6BLO - chains B and J of the 12 polymer chains in the assembly; structure by X-ray diffraction, 3.40 A resolution.

== Chain B ==
Protein: DNA-directed RNA polymerase II subunit RPB2
Organism: Saccharomyces cerevisiae (strain ATCC 204508 / S288c)
Notes: EC 2.7.7.6
Reference sequence: P08518 (RPB2_YEAST); residue numbers follow UniProt; this construct covers 1-1224
Amino-acid sequence (1224 residues; row label = number of the first residue in the row):
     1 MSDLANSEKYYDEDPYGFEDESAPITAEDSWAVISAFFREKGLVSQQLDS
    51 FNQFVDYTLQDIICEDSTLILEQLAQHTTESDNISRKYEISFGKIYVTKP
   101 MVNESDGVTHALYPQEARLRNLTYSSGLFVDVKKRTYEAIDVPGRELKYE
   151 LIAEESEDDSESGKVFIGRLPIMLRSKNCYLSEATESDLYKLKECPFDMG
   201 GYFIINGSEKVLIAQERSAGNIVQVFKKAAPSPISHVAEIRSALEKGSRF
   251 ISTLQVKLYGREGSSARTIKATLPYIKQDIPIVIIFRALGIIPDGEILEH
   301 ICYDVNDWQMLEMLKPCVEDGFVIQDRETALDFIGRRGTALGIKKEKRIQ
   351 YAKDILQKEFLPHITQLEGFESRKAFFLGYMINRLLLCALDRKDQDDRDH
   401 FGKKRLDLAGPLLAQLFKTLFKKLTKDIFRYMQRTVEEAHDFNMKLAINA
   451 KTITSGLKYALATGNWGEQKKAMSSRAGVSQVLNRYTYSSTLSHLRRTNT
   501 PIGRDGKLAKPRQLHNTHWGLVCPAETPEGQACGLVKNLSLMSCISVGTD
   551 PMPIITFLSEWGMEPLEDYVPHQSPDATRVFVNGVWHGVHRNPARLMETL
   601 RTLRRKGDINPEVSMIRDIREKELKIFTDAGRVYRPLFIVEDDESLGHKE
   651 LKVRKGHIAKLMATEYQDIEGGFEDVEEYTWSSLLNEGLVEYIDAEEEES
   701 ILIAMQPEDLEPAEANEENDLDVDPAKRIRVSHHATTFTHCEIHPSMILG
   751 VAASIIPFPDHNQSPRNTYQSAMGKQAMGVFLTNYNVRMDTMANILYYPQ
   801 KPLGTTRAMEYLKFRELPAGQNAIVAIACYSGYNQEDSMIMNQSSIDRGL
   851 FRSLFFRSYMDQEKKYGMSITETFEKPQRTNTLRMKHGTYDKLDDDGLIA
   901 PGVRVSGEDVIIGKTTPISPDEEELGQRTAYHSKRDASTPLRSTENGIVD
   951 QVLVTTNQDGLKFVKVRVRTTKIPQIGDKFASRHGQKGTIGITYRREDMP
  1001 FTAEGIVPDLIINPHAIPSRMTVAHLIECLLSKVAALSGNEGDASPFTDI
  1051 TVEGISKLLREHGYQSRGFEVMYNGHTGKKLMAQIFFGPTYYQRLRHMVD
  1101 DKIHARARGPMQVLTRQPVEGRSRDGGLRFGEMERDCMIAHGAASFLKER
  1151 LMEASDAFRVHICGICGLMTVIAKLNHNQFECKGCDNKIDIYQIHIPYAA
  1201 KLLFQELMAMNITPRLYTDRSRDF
Unresolved in the structure: 1-19, 71-88, 135-163, 244-250, 339-344, 436-445, 503-508, 669-677, 713-721, 919-928, 1221-1224
Bound ions: Zn2+: Cys1163, Cys1166, Cys1182, Cys1185

== Chain J ==
Protein: DNA-directed RNA polymerases I, II, and III subunit RPABC5
Organism: Saccharomyces cerevisiae (strain ATCC 204508 / S288c)
Reference sequence: P22139 (RPAB5_YEAST); residue numbers follow UniProt; this construct covers 1-70
Amino-acid sequence (70 residues; row label = number of the first residue in the row):
     1 MIVPVRCFSCGKVVGDKWESYLNLLQEDELDEGTALSRLGLKRYCCRRMI
    51 LTHVDLIEKFLRYNPLEKRD
Unresolved in the structure: 66-70
UniProt features mapped onto this chain:
  - binding site (Zn(2+)): Cys7, Cys10, Cys45, Cys46
  - cross-link: Lys59 (Glycyl lysine isopeptide (Lys-Gly) (interchain with G-Cter in ubiquitin))
Bound ions: Zn2+: Cys7, Cys10, Cys45, Cys46

== Chain B / chain J interface ==
Pairs across the interface (60; chain B residue first):
  Glu186(B) with Arg62(J), salt bridge
  Tyr190(B) with Lys59(J); Arg62(J); Tyr63(J)
  Lys193(B) with Pro65(J)
  Cys195(B) with Tyr63(J)
  Phe197(B) with Lys59(J)
  Val780(B) with Leu56(J), hydrophobic
  Thr783(B) with Lys59(J); Phe60(J); Tyr63(J)
  Asn784(B) with Tyr63(J), hydrogen bond (backbone-side chain)
  Tyr785(B) with Met1(J); Phe60(J), hydrophobic
  Tyr797(B) with Met1(J)
  Tyr798(B) with Ile2(J); Pro4(J), hydrophobic
  Gln800(B) with Met49(J); Thr52(J)
  Lys801(B) with Leu51(J); Thr52(J), hydrogen bond (backbone-backbone); Val54(J)
  Leu803(B) with Thr52(J)
  Arg815(B) with Val54(J)
  Glu816(B) with Val54(J); Leu56(J)
  Asn822(B) with Arg48(J), hydrogen bond (backbone-side chain); Thr52(J)
  Ile824(B) with Ser9(J); Arg48(J)
  Asn842(B) with Ser9(J)
  Ser845(B) with Phe8(J)
  Arg848(B) with Cys7(J); Phe8(J), hydrogen bond (side chain-backbone); Ser9(J); Cys10(J), hydrogen bond (side chain-backbone); Gly11(J)
  Gly849(B) with Phe8(J)
  Leu850(B) with Phe8(J), hydrophobic
  Arg996(B) with Ser9(J); Cys10(J)
  Ile1006(B) with Arg43(J); Tyr44(J), hydrophobic
  Val1007(B) with Ser9(J)
  Asp1009(B) with Phe8(J); Ser9(J), hydrogen bond; Arg48(J), salt bridge
  Ala1035(B) with Leu51(J)
  Ala1036(B) with Arg47(J)
  Leu1037(B) with Tyr44(J), hydrophobic; Arg47(J), hydrogen bond (backbone-side chain)
  Ser1038(B) with Gly33(J)
  Gly1039(B) with Glu32(J); Gly33(J); Leu51(J)
  Asn1040(B) with Leu51(J)
  Tyr1064(B) with Tyr44(J)
  Glu1070(B) with Tyr44(J), hydrogen bond
  Phe1087(B) with Tyr44(J)
  Pro1089(B) with Tyr44(J)
Interface residues without a listed pair, chain B (46 interface residues in all): Ser187, Lys191, Glu194, Pro196, Leu796, Pro799, Gln821, Glu1004, Lys1033
Interface residues without a listed pair, chain J (29 interface residues in all): Val3, Leu36, Cys45, His53, Asn64

== Summary ==
46 residues of chain B face 29 of chain J across their interface; the contacts include 8 hydrogen bonds and 2
salt bridges. Polar pairs include Glu186(B)-Arg62(J), Asp1009(B)-Arg48(J) and Asn784(B)-Tyr63(J). UniProt
lists 4 Zn2+-binding residues on chain J.
Here chain B is DNA-directed RNA polymerase II subunit RPB2 and chain J is DNA-directed RNA polymerases I, II,
and III subunit RPABC5, both from Saccharomyces cerevisiae (strain ATCC 204508 / S288c). Entry 6BLO (Pol II
elongation complex with an abasic lesion at i+1 position) was determined by X-ray diffraction together with
6BLP, 6BM2, 6BM4 and 6BQF from the same study.
